8ZKT - chains A and D of the 4 polymer chains in the assembly; structure by electron microscopy, 3.34 A resolution.

# Chain A
Molecule: Polycystin-1
Source organism: Homo sapiens
UniProt: P98161 (PKD1_HUMAN); numbering as in UniProt (aligned over 3052-4303)
Chain sequence (1261 residues; each row starts with the number of its first residue):
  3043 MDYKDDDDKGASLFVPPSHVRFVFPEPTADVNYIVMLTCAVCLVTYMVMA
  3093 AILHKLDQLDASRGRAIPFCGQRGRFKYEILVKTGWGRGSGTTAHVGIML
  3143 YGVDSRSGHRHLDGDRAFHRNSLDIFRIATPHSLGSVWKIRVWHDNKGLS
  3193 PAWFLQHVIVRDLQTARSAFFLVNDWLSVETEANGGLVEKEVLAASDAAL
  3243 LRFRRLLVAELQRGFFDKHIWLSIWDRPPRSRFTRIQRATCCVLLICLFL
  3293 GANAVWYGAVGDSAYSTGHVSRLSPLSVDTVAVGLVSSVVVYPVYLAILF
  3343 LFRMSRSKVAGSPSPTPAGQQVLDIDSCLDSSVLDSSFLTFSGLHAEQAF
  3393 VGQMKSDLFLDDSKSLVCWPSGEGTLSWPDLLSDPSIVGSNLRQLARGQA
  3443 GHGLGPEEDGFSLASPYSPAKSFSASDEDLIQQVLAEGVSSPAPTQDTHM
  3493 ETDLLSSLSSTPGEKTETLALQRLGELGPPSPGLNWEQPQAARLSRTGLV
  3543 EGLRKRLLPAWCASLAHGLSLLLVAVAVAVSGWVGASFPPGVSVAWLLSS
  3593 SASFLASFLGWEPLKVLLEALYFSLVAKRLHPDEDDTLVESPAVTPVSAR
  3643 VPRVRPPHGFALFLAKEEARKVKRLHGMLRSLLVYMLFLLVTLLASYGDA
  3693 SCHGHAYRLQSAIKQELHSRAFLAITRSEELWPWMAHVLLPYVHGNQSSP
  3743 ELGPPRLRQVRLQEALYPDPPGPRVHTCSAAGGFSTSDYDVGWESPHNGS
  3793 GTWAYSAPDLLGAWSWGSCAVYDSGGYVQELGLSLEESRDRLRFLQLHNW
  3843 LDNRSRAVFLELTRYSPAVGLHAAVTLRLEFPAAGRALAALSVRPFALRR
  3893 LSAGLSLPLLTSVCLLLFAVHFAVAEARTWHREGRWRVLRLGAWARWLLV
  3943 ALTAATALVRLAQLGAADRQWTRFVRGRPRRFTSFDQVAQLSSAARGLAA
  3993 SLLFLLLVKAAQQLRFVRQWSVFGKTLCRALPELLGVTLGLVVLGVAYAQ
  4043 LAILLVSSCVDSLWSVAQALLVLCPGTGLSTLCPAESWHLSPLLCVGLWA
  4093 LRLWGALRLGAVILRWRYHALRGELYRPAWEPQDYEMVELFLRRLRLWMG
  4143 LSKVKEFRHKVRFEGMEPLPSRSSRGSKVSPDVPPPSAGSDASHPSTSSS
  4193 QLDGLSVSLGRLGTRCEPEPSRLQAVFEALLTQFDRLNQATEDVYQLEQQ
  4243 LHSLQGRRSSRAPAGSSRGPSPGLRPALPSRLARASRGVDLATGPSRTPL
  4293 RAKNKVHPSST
Unresolved in the structure: 3043-3060, 3110-3116, 3230-3239, 3349-3555, 3616-3654, 4050-4093, 4121-4303
Sequence notes: initiating methionine (3043); expression tag (3044-3051)
UniProt features mapped onto this chain:
  - modified residue: Ser4166 (Phosphoserine)
  - glycosylation (N-linked (GlcNAc...) asparagine): Asn3738, Asn3790, Asn3845
  - natural variant: Val3138 (V3138M: In PKD1; uncertain significance), Leu3154 (L3154P: In PKD1), Ile3167 (I3167F: In PKD1), Asn3188 (deletion: In PKD1), Arg3247 (R3247H: In PKD1; uncertain significance), Val3285 (V3285I: In PKD1; uncertain significance), Pro3355 (P3355L: In PKD1; uncertain significance), Val3375 (V3375M: In PKD1; uncertain significance), Thr3382 (T3382M: In PKD1; uncertain significance), Leu3511 (L3511V: In PKD1; uncertain significance), Gly3560 (G3560R: In PKD1), Gly3602 (G3602S: In PKD1; uncertain significance), 25 further natural variant entries in UniProt

# Chain D
Molecule: Polycystin-2
Source organism: Homo sapiens
UniProt: Q13563 (PKD2_HUMAN); residue numbers follow UniProt; this construct covers 1-968
Chain sequence (1007 residues; row label = number of the first residue in the row; numbers below 1 keep their minus sign (Met-38 is residue -38)):
   -38 MGASSAWSHPQFEKGGGSGGGSGGSAWSHPQFEKGSAAAMVNSSRVQPQQ
    12 PGDAKRPPAPRAPDPGRLMAGCAAVGASLAAPGGLCEQRGLEIEMQRIRQ
    62 AAARDPPAGAAASPSPPLSSCSRQAWSRDNPGFEAEEEEEEVEGEEGGMV
   112 VEMDVEWRPGSRRSAASSAVSSVGARSRGLGGYHGAGHPSGRRRRREDQG
   162 PPCPSPVGGGDPLHRHLPLEGQPPRVAWAERLVRGLRGLWGTRLMEESST
   212 NREKYLKSVLRELVTYLLFLIVLCILTYGMMSSNVYYYTRMMSQLFLDTP
   262 VSKTEKTNFKTLSSMEDFWKFTEGSLLDGLYWKMQPSNQTEADNRSFIFY
   312 ENLLLGVPRIRQLRVRNGSCSIPQDLRDEIKECYDVYSVSSEDRAPFGPR
   362 NGTAWIYTSEKDLNGSSHWGIIATYSGAGYYLDLSRTREETAAQVASLKK
   412 NVWLDRGTRATFIDFSVYNANINLFCVVRLLVEFPATGGVIPSWQFQPLK
   462 LIRYVTTFDFFLAACEIIFCFFIFYYVVEEILEIRIHKLHYFRSFWNCLD
   512 VVIVVLSVVAIGINIYRTSNVEVLLQFLEDQNTFPNFEHLAYWQIQFNNI
   562 AAVTVFFVWIKLFKFINFNRTMSQLSTTMSRCAKDLFGFAIMFFIIFLAY
   612 AQLAYLVFGTQVDDFSTFQECIFTQFRIILGDINFAEIEEANRVLGPIYF
   662 TTFVFFMFFILLNMFLAIINDTYSEVKSDLAQQKAEMELSDLIRKGYHKA
   712 LVKLKLKKNTVDDISESLRQGGGKLNFDELRQDLKGKGHTDAEIEAIFTK
   762 YDQDGDQELTEHEHQQMRDDLEKEREDLDLDHSSLPRPMSSRSFPRSLDD
   812 SEEDDDEDSGHSSRRRGSISSGVSYEEFQVLVRRVDRMEHSIGSIVSKID
   862 AVIVKLEIMERAKLKRREVLGRLLDGVAEDERLGRDSEIHREQMERLVRE
   912 ELERWESDDAASQISHGLGTPVGLNGQPRPRSSRPSSSQSTEGMEGAGGN
   962 GSSNVHV
Unresolved in the structure: -38 to 216, 295-313, 699-968
Sequence notes: initiating methionine (-38); expression tag (-37 to -4); linker (-3 to 0)
Cystine bridges: Cys331-Cys344
Covalent attachments: N-acetylglucosamine (NAG) linked to Asn328, Asn362, Asn375
UniProt features mapped onto this chain:
  - region: Arg803 to His822 (Linker), Asp810 to Gly821 (Important for interaction with PACS1 and PACS2)
  - motif: Leu641 to Asp643 (Selectivity filter)
  - binding site (cholesterol): Gln557
  - binding site (Ca(2+)): Leu641, Asp763, Asp765, Asp767, Glu769, Glu774
  - modified residue: Ser76 (Phosphoserine), Ser80 (Phosphoserine), Arg137 (Omega-N-methylarginine), Ser801 (Phosphoserine), Ser808 (Phosphoserine), Ser812 (Phosphoserine), Ser829 (Phosphoserine)
  - glycosylation (N-linked (GlcNAc...) asparagine): Asn299, Asn305, Asn328 (complex), Asn362, Asn375
  - natural variant: Arg306 (R306Q: In PKD2), Arg322 (R322Q: In PKD2; R322W: In PKD2), Ala356 (A356P: In PKD2), Ala384 (A384P: In PKD2), Trp414 (W414G: In PKD2), Arg420 (R420G: In PKD2), Ile479 (deletion: In PKD2), Arg504 to Val512 (deletion: In PKD2), Asp511 (D511V: In PKD2), Cys632 (C632R: In PKD2), Tyr684 (deletion: In PKD2), Arg807 (R807Q: In PKD2)
  - mutagenesis: Ser76 (S76A: Abolishes phosphorylation of the N-terminal domain. Abolishes the ability to complement a pkd2-deficient zebrafish mutant; when associated with A-80), Ser80 (S80A: Decreases phosphorylation of the N-terminal domain. Abolishes the ability to complement a pkd2-deficient zebrafish mutant; when associated with A-76), Trp201 (W201A: Abolishes increased channel activity due to a gain of function mutation; when associated with P-604), Cys331 (C331S: Does not affect localization to the cilium. Loss of ion channel function), Phe604 (F604A/I: No effect on channel activation; F604P: Gain-of-function mutation resulting in increased channel activity. Absence of gain of function; when associated with F-605 DEL ...), Phe605 (Abolishes increased channel activity due to a gain of function mutation; when associated with P-604), Phe629 (F629S: Abolishes increased channel activity due to a gain of function mutation; when associated with P-604. Reduces but do not abolish ion channel function; when associated with A-677 and A-681), Arg638 (R638C: Abolishes increased channel activity due to a gain of function mutation; when associated with P-604. Reduces but do not abolish ion channel function; when associated with A-677 and A-681 ...), Leu677 (L677A: Constitutive active channel; when associated with A-681. Reduces but do not abolish ion channel function; when associated with S-629 and A-681. Reduces but do not abolish ion channel function ...), Asn681 (N681A: Constitutive active channel; when associated with A-677. Reduces but do not abolish ion channel function; when associated with S-629 and A-677. Reduces but do not abolish ion channel function ...), Tyr684 (Y684A: Abolishes increased channel activity due to a gain of function mutation; when associated with P-604), Lys688 (K688A: Abolishes increased channel activity due to a gain of function mutation; when associated with P-604), 20 further mutagenesis entries in UniProt

# Chain A / chain D interface
Pairs across the interface (23; chain A residue first):
  Pro3763(A) with Asn432(D)
  Pro3765(A) with Tyr248(D)
  Gly4028(A) with Met583(D)
  Val4029(A) with Leu586(D), hydrophobic
  Val4035(A) with Phe574(D), hydrophobic
  Ala4039(A) with Phe567(D); Trp570(D), hydrophobic
  Tyr4040(A) with Phe567(D)
  Gln4042(A) with Val566(D); Trp570(D), hydrogen bond
  Leu4043(A) with Phe567(D), hydrophobic
  Leu4046(A) with Asn559(D), hydrogen bond (backbone-side chain); Ala563(D), hydrophobic
  Leu4047(A) with Asn559(D); Asn560(D); Ala563(D), hydrophobic
  Leu4099(A) with Phe676(D), hydrophobic
  Arg4100(A) with Leu677(D)
  Leu4101(A) with Leu677(D), hydrophobic; Ile680(D), hydrophobic
  Val4104(A) with Asn681(D); Tyr684(D)
  Trp4108(A) with Lys688(D)
Also at the interface, not in a pair above, chain A (24 interface residues in all): Gly3764, Pro4024, Glu4025, Leu4031, Gly4032, Leu4036, Val4038, Ile4105
Also at the interface, not in a pair above, chain D (24 interface residues in all): Thr238, Ile571, Leu573, Thr582, Leu673, Asn674, Ser685

# Summary
Chain A and chain D each contribute 24 residues to their interface; the contacts include 2 hydrogen bonds.
Polar pairs include Gln4042(A)-Trp570(D) and Leu4046(A)-Asn559(D). N-acetylglucosamine is covalently linked to
Asn328(D), Asn362(D) and Asn375(D).
Chain A is Polycystin-1 and chain D is Polycystin-2, both from Homo sapiens; the structure, Structure of
Polycystin-1/Polycystin-2 complex with GOF mutations, was determined by electron microscopy.
